5BU3 - chains A and B; structure by X-ray diffraction, 1.90 A resolution.

[Chain A (and B)]
Protein: PyrI4
Source organism: Streptomyces rugosporus
Notes: chain B of this document is another copy of the same molecule, construct and numbering; everything in this record applies to it too
Reference sequence: K7QVW7 (K7QVW7_9ACTO); residues 11-184 here correspond to UniProt positions 1-174 (UniProt number = residue number - 10)
Chain sequence (184 residues; row label = number of the first residue in the row):
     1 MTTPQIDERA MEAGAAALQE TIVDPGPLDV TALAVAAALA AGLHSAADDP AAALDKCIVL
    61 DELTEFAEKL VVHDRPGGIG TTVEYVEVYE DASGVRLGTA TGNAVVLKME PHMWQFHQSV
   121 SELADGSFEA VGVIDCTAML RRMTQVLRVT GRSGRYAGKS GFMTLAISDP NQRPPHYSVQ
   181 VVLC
Not modelled in the structure: 1-3
Sequence notes: expression tag (1-10)
Small-molecule neighbours: product (4W9; (4S,4aS,6aS,8R,9R,10aR,13R,14aS,18aR,18bR)-9-ethyl-4,8,19-trihydroxy-10a,12,13,18a-tetramethyl-2,3,4,4a,5,6,6a,7,8,9,10,10a,13,14,18a,18b-hexadecahydro-1H-14a,17-(metheno)benzo[b]naphtho[2,1-h]azacyclododecine-16,18(15H,17H)-dione): R9, A10, A13, E65, A67, L70, V72, T81, V83, Y85, E87, V106, M113, Q115, H117, I134, C136, M139, L140, L165, Y177
What the authors report for this chain:
  - binding site for product: R9, A10, A13, A67, L70, V72, T81, V83, Y85, V106, M113, Q115, I134, C136, M139, L140, L165, Y177
  - mutagenesis - E65A, E65A/Y85A/E87A/Q115A, E65A/Y85A/E87A, E65A/Y85A/E87A/Y177A, Y85A, Y85A/Q115A, E87A, Q115A, H117A, I134A, M139A, Y177A: decreased catalytic activity
  - contacts within the chain: I6-A67 (hydrophobic contact), I6-L70 (hydrophobic contact), I6-P174 (hydrophobic contact), R9-D74 (salt bridge), A10-L70 (hydrophobic contact), A10-P174 (hydrophobic contact), E12-R173 (salt bridge), A17-R142 (hydrogen bond), E20-R141 (salt bridge)
  - mutagenesis - R9A, E20R, D74R: abolished catalytic activity
  - conformationally variable residues (order/disorder transition): M1 to I22
  - catalytic residues: Q115 (proposed by the authors, not directly observed)

[Chain A / chain B interface]
Pairs across the interface (54):
  I22(A) - D24(B)
  D24(A) - H112(B)  salt bridge
  D24(A) - R141(B)  salt bridge
  P25(A) - P111(B)
  P25(A) - H112(B)  hydrogen bond (backbone-side chain)
  G26(A) - H112(B)
  G26(A) - W114(B)  hydrogen bond (backbone-side chain)
  P27(A) - K108(B)
  P27(A) - W114(B)
  L28(A) - K108(B)
  L28(A) - W114(B)  hydrophobic
  D29(A) - K108(B)  salt bridge
  A32(A) - L107(B)
  V35(A) - L107(B)  hydrophobic
  A36(A) - F116(B)
  A36(A) - V133(B)  hydrophobic
  L39(A) - V105(B)  hydrophobic
  L39(A) - F116(B)  hydrophobic
  A40(A) - F116(B)
  A46(A) - T82(B)
  A46(A) - V105(B)  hydrophobic
  R75(A) - A46(B)  hydrogen bond (side chain-backbone)
  R75(A) - A47(B)
  T82(A) - A46(B)
  V105(A) - L39(B)  hydrophobic
  V105(A) - A46(B)  hydrophobic
  L107(A) - A32(B)
  L107(A) - V35(B)  hydrophobic
  K108(A) - P27(B)
  K108(A) - L28(B)
  K108(A) - D29(B)  salt bridge
  P111(A) - P25(B)
  H112(A) - D24(B)  salt bridge
  H112(A) - P25(B)  hydrogen bond (side chain-backbone)
  H112(A) - G26(B)
  H112(A) - M143(B)
  W114(A) - G26(B)  hydrogen bond (side chain-backbone)
  W114(A) - P27(B)
  W114(A) - L28(B)  hydrophobic
  W114(A) - T144(B)
  W114(A) - V146(B)  hydrophobic
  F116(A) - A36(B)
  F116(A) - L39(B)  hydrophobic
  F116(A) - A40(B)
  V133(A) - L28(B)  hydrophobic
  V133(A) - A36(B)  hydrophobic
  V133(A) - F162(B)  hydrophobic
  R141(A) - D24(B)  salt bridge
  M143(A) - H112(B)
  M143(A) - M143(B)  hydrophobic
  T144(A) - W114(B)
  V146(A) - W114(B)  hydrophobic
  R148(A) - R148(B)
  F162(A) - V133(B)  hydrophobic
Interface residues without a listed pair, chain A (35 interface residues in all): A47, P50, Q118, V131, D135, A138
Interface residues without a listed pair, chain B (34 interface residues in all): I22, D48, R75, I79, Q118, A138

[Summary]
35 residues of chain A and 34 residues of chain B are in contact, with 5 hydrogen bonds and 6 salt bridges.
Polar contacts include D24(A)-H112(B), D24(A)-R141(B) and D29(A)-K108(B). The paper reports the catalytic
residue Q115(A); E65A, E65A/Y85A/E87A/Q115A and E65A/Y85A/E87A of chain A, among others, reduce catalytic
activity; 15 substitutions were tested in all.
Both chains are PyrI4 (Streptomyces rugosporus). Entry 5BU3 (Crystal Structure of Diels-Alderase PyrI4 in
complex with its product) was determined by X-ray diffraction (same publication as 5BTU).
